Entry 5ZR1 (electron microscopy, 3.00 A resolution); this record covers chains B and H of the 8 polymer chains in the assembly.

# Chain B
Name: Origin recognition complex subunit 2
Source organism: Saccharomyces cerevisiae (strain ATCC 204508 / S288c)
UniProtKB: P32833 (ORC2_YEAST); numbering as in UniProt (aligned over 1-620)
Sequence (620 residues; row label = number of the first residue in the row):
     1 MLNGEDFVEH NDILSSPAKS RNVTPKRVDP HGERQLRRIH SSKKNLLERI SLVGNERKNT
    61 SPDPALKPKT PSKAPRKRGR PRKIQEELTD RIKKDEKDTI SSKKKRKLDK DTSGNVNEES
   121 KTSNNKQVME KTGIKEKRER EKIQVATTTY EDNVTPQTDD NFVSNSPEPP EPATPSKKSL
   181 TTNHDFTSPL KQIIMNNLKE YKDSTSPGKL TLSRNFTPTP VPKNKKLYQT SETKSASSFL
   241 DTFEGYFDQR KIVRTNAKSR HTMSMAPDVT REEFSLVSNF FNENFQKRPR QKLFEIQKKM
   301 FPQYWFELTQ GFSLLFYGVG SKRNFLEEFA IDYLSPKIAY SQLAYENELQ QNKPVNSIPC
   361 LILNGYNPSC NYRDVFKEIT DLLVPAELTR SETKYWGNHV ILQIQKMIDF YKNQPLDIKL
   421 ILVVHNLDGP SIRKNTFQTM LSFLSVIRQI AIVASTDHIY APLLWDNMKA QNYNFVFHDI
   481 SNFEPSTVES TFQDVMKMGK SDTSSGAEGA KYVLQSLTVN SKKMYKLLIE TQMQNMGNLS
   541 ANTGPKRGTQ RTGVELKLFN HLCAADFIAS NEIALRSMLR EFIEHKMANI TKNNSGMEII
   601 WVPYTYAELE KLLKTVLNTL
Not modelled in the structure: 1-235, 344-354
Curated features (UniProtKB/Swiss-Prot):
  - modified residue: Thr60 (Phosphothreonine), Thr187 (Phosphothreonine), Ser188 (Phosphoserine)
From the paper describing this entry:
  - binding site for 72bp-oring DNA, ACS305, T-rich: Lys258, Trp396

# Chain H
Molecule: 72bp-oring DNA, ACS305, A-rich
Sequence (72 nucleotides; row label = number of the first residue in the row):
     1 GATAAATTCT TGTTTTCATA TCCTAAAATT AAAGGGAAAA TAAACAATAC ATAACAAAAC
    61 ATATAAAAAC CA
Not modelled in the structure: 1-31

# Chain B / chain H interface
Contacting residue pairs - 17 pairs, chain B then chain H:
  Lys251(B) - DA39(H)  salt bridge to the phosphate
  Arg373(B) - DA59(H)  sugar contact
  Arg373(B) - DC60(H)  salt bridge to the phosphate
  Arg390(B) - DT62(H)  salt bridge to the phosphate
  Trp396(B) - DC60(H)  hydrogen bond to the base
  Trp396(B) - DA61(H)  hydrogen bond to the phosphate
  Gly397(B) - DC60(H)  sugar contact
  Asn398(B) - DC60(H)  phosphate contact
  His399(B) - DC60(H)  salt bridge to the phosphate
  His399(B) - DA61(H)  salt bridge to the phosphate
  Thr549(B) - DA57(H)  hydrogen bond to the phosphate
  Gln550(B) - DA57(H)  hydrogen bond to the phosphate
  Gln550(B) - DA58(H)  phosphate contact
  Arg551(B) - DA56(H)  sugar contact
  Arg551(B) - DA57(H)  salt bridge to the phosphate
  Thr591(B) - DA58(H)  phosphate contact
  Trp601(B) - DA58(H)  phosphate contact
Interface residues without a listed pair, chain B (15 interface residues in all): Arg254, Thr393, Tyr395
Interface residues without a listed pair, chain H (9 interface residues in all): DA38

# Summary
The interface between chain B and chain H involves 15 residues on one side and 9 on the other; the contacts
include 4 hydrogen bonds and 6 salt bridges. Polar contacts include Trp396(B)-DC60(H), Trp396(B)-DA61(H) and
Thr549(B)-DA57(H). From the paper: a binding site for 72bp-oring DNA, ACS305, T-rich at Lys258(B) and
Trp396(B).
Here chain B is Origin recognition complex subunit 2 (Saccharomyces cerevisiae (strain ATCC 204508 / S288c))
and chain H is 72bp-oring DNA, ACS305, A-rich. Entry 5ZR1 (Saccharomyces Cerevisiae Origin Recognition Complex
Bound to a 72-bp Origin DNA containing ACS and B1 element) was determined by electron microscopy.
